2HV8 - chains A and D; structure by X-ray diffraction, 1.86 A resolution.

Chain A:
Protein: Ras-related protein Rab-11A
Source organism: Homo sapiens
Notes: fragment: GTPase domain
UniProtKB: P62491 (RB11A_HUMAN); residues 6-175 here correspond to UniProt positions 5-174 (UniProt number = residue number - 1)
Amino-acid sequence (172 residues; each row starts with the number of its first residue):
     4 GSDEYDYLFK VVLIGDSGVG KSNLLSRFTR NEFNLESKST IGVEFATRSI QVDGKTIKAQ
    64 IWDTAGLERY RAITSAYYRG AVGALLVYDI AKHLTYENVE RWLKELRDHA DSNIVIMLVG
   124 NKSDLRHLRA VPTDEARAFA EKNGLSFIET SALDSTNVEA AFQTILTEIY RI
Unresolved in the structure: 4-6
Differences from the reference sequence: cloning artifact (4-5); engineered mutation Leu70 (Gln69 in P62491)
Ion coordination: Mg2+: Ser25, Thr43 (together with GTP)
Ligand contacts: GTP (guanosine-5'-triphosphate): Asp19, Ser20, Gly21, Val22, Gly23, Lys24, Ser25, Asn26, Phe36, Asn37, Leu38, Glu39, Ser40, Lys41, Ser42, Thr43, Thr67, Ala68, Gly69, Asn124, Lys125, Asp127, Leu128, Ser154, Ala155, Leu156

Chain D:
Protein: Rab11 family-interacting protein 3
Source organism: Homo sapiens
Notes: fragment: C-terminal region
UniProtKB: O75154 (RFIP3_HUMAN); residues 695-756 here = UniProt positions 695-756
Amino-acid sequence (64 residues; numbered 693 to 756; the number before each row is that of its first residue):
   693 GSGAKSLFST AFSESLAAEI SSVSRDELME AIQKQEEINF RLQDYIDRII VAIMETNPSI
   753 LEVK
Unresolved in the structure: 693-702
Differences from the reference sequence: cloning artifact (693-694)
Swiss-Prot annotation at these positions:
  - mutagenesis: Tyr737 (Y737S: Abolishes Rab11-binding), Ile738 (I738E: Abolishes Rab11-binding. Capable of binding to DYNC1LI1. Impaired trafficking towards the pericentrosomal endosomal recycling compartment (ERC)), Asp739 (D739A: Abolishes Rab11-binding), Met746 (M746S: Abolishes Rab11-binding), Glu747 (E747A: Abolishes Rab11-binding)

Chain A / chain D interface:
Contacting residue pairs (30; chain A residue first):
  Arg33(A) - Lys756(D)
  Ile44(A) - Gln735(D)
  Ile44(A) - Ile738(D)  hydrophobic
  Val46(A) - Ile742(D)  hydrophobic
  Val46(A) - Leu753(D)
  Glu47(A) - Leu753(D)
  Glu47(A) - Val755(D)
  Phe48(A) - Pro750(D)
  Phe48(A) - Leu753(D)  hydrogen bond (backbone-backbone)
  Phe48(A) - Glu754(D)
  Phe48(A) - Val755(D)  hydrogen bond (backbone-backbone)
  Ala49(A) - Val755(D)
  Thr50(A) - Glu754(D)
  Trp65(A) - Met746(D)  hydrophobic
  Leu70(A) - Gln735(D)
  Arg72(A) - Asn731(D)  hydrogen bond
  Arg72(A) - Phe732(D)
  Arg72(A) - Gln735(D)
  Arg74(A) - Gln735(D)
  Arg74(A) - Asp739(D)  salt bridge
  Ala75(A) - Asp739(D)
  Ala75(A) - Arg740(D)
  Ala75(A) - Val743(D)
  Ile76(A) - Asp739(D)
  Ile76(A) - Ile742(D)  hydrophobic
  Ile76(A) - Val743(D)
  Ala79(A) - Val743(D)  hydrophobic
  Ala79(A) - Met746(D)
  Tyr80(A) - Met746(D)
  Arg82(A) - Glu747(D)  salt bridge
Also at the interface, not in a pair above, chain A (17 interface residues in all): Gly45
Also at the interface, not in a pair above, chain D (16 interface residues in all): Ser751

In short:
Chain A and chain D form an interface of 17 and 16 residues respectively, with 3 hydrogen bonds and 2 salt
bridges. Among the polar pairs are Arg74(A)-Asp739(D), Arg82(A)-Glu747(D) and Arg72(A)-Asn731(D). Chain A
binds GTP. From UniProt: 5 mutagenesis sites on chain D.
Here chain A is Ras-related protein Rab-11A and chain D is Rab11 family-interacting protein 3, both from Homo
sapiens. Entry 2HV8 (Crystal structure of GTP-bound Rab11 in complex with FIP3) was determined by X-ray
diffraction.
